7PB8 - chains O and P of the 5 polymer chains in the assembly; structure by X-ray diffraction, 3.68 A resolution.

[Chain O]
Protein: Centromere protein O
From: Homo sapiens
Reference sequence: Q9BU64 (CENPO_HUMAN); numbering as in UniProt (aligned over 1-300)
Chain sequence (300 residues; numbered 1 to 300; the number before each row is that of its first residue):
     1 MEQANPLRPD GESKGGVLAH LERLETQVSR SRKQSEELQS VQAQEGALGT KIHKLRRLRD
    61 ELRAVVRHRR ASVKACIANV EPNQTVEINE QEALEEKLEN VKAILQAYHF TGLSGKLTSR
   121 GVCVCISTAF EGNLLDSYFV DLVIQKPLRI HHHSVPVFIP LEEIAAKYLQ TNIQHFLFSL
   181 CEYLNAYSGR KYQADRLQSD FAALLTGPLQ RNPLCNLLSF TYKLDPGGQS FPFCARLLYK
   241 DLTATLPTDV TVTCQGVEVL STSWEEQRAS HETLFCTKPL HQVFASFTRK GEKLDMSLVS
Disordered / not traced: 1-88, 226-228, 290-300
Swiss-Prot annotation at these positions:
  - modified residue: Ser35 (Phosphoserine)

[Chain P]
Protein: Centromere protein P
From: Homo sapiens
Reference sequence: Q6IPU0 (CENPP_HUMAN); residue numbers follow UniProt; this construct covers 1-288
Chain sequence (294 residues; numbered 1 to 294; the number before each row is that of its first residue):
     1 MDAELAEVRA LQAEIAALRR ACEDPPAPWE EKSRVQKSFQ AIHQFNLEGW KSSKDLKNQL
    61 GHLESELSFL STLTGINIRN HSKQTEDLTS TEMTEKSIRK VLQRHRLSGN CHMVTFQLEF
   121 QILEIQNKER LSSAVTDLNI IMEPTECSEL SEFVSRAEER KDLFMFFRSL HFFVEWFEYR
   181 KRTFKHLKEK YPDAVYLSEG PSSCSMGIRS ASRPGFELVI VWRIQIDEDG KVFPKLDLLT
   241 KVPQRALELD KNRAIETAPL SFRTLVGLLG IEAALESLIK SLCAEENNEN LYFQ
Disordered / not traced: 1-52, 91-97, 284-294
Differences from the reference sequence: expression tag (289-294)
Swiss-Prot annotation at these positions:
  - modified residue: Ser38 (Phosphoserine)

[Chain O / chain P interface]
Contacting residue pairs (62):
  Glu90(O) - Lys57(P)  salt bridge
  Gln91(O) - Ser53(P)  hydrogen bond
  Leu94(O) - Leu56(P)
  Leu94(O) - Lys57(P)
  Leu98(O) - Leu56(P)
  Leu98(O) - Leu60(P)  hydrophobic
  Val101(O) - Leu63(P)
  Val101(O) - Leu67(P)  hydrophobic
  Ala103(O) - His81(P)
  Ile104(O) - Leu67(P)  hydrophobic
  Ile104(O) - Ile78(P)  hydrophobic
  Ile104(O) - Arg79(P)
  Ile104(O) - His81(P)
  Leu105(O) - Leu63(P)
  Leu105(O) - Glu66(P)
  Leu105(O) - Leu67(P)  hydrophobic
  Ala107(O) - Ile78(P)
  Tyr108(O) - Leu67(P)
  Tyr108(O) - Leu70(P)  hydrophobic
  Tyr108(O) - Ile76(P)
  Tyr108(O) - Asn77(P)
  Tyr108(O) - Ile78(P)  hydrogen bond (side chain-backbone)
  His109(O) - Phe164(P)
  Phe110(O) - Leu163(P)
  Phe110(O) - Phe164(P)
  Thr111(O) - Leu163(P)
  Thr111(O) - Phe164(P)
  Thr111(O) - Phe167(P)
  Gly112(O) - Phe164(P)
  Ser114(O) - Leu70(P)
  Gly115(O) - Leu70(P)
  Leu117(O) - Ser65(P)
  Leu117(O) - Glu66(P)
  Leu117(O) - Phe69(P)  hydrophobic
  Val122(O) - Phe69(P)  hydrophobic
  Ser127(O) - Phe164(P)
  Ala129(O) - Asp162(P)
  Ala129(O) - Phe164(P)  hydrophobic
  Glu131(O) - Arg160(P)
  Glu131(O) - Asp162(P)
  Gly132(O) - Ala134(P)
  Gly132(O) - Val135(P)  hydrogen bond (backbone-backbone)
  Gly132(O) - Arg160(P)
  Gly132(O) - Lys161(P)
  Gly132(O) - Asp162(P)
  Asn133(O) - Ser133(P)
  Asn133(O) - Ala134(P)
  Leu134(O) - Ser133(P)  hydrogen bond (backbone-backbone)
  Leu134(O) - Phe164(P)  hydrophobic
  Ile173(O) - Leu73(P)  hydrophobic
  Gln174(O) - Leu73(P)
  His175(O) - Glu175(P)
  Phe178(O) - Thr74(P)
  Phe178(O) - Phe167(P)
  Phe178(O) - His171(P)
  Phe178(O) - Phe172(P)  hydrophobic
  Glu182(O) - Arg168(P)
  Glu182(O) - Phe172(P)
  Asn185(O) - Arg168(P)
  Asp241(O) - Lys231(P)  salt bridge
  Thr243(O) - Lys231(P)  hydrogen bond
  Leu246(O) - Asp229(P)
Interface residues without a listed pair, chain O (41 interface residues in all): Lys97, Lys102, Leu113, Thr128, Phe130, Ile144, Cys181, Ala244
Interface residues without a listed pair, chain P (36 interface residues in all): Gln59, His62, His105, Leu107

[Overview]
41 residues of chain O face 36 of chain P across their interface; the contacts include 5 hydrogen bonds and 2
salt bridges. Among the polar pairs are Glu90(O)-Lys57(P), Asp241(O)-Lys231(P) and Gln91(O)-Ser53(P).
Chain O is Centromere protein O and chain P is Centromere protein P, both from Homo sapiens; the structure,
Crystal structure of the CENP-OPQUR complex, was determined by X-ray diffraction, deposited together with
7PB4, 7PII, 7PKN, 7R5R, 7R5S, 7R5V, 7YWX and 7YYH.
